7GVU - chains A and D; structure by X-ray diffraction, 1.90 A resolution.

Chain A:
Name: B-cell lymphoma 6 protein
From: Homo sapiens
UniProtKB: P41182 (BCL6_HUMAN); residues 5-129 here = UniProt positions 5-129
Chain sequence (128 residues; row label = number of the first residue in the row):
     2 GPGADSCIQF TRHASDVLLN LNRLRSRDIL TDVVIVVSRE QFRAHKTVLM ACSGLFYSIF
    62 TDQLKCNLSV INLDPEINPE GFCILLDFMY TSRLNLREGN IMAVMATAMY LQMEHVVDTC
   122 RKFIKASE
Not modelled in the structure: 2-6, 129
Differences from the reference sequence: expression tag (2-4)
Curated features (UniProtKB/Swiss-Prot):
  - mutagenesis: Asn21 (N21K: Abolishes interaction with NCOR2 and HDAC2, no effect on interaction with CTBP1 and transcriptional autoinhibition; when associated with A-116 and 376-Q--Q-379), Ser59 (S59A: Abolished ubiquitination by the SCF(FBXL17) complex), His116 (H116A: Abolishes interaction with NCOR2 and HDAC2, no effect on interaction with CTBP1 and transcriptional autoinhibition; when associated with K-21 and 376-Q--Q-379)
Ligand contacts: A1ACR (5-[(2,5-dichloropyridin-4-yl)amino]-1,3-dihydro-2H-indol-2-one): Asn21, Arg24, Leu25, Arg28, Met51, Ala52, Cys53, Ser54, Gly55, Tyr58, Gln113, Met114, Glu115

Chain D:
Name: WVIP tetrapeptide
Chain sequence (6 residues; numbered 0 to 5; the number before each row is that of its first residue; numbering starts at 0):
     0 XWVIPA
Modified residues: ACE (acetyl group) at position 0

Interface between chain A and chain D:
Residue-residue contacts - 11 pairs, chain A then chain D:
  Cys8(A) - Pro4(D)
  Ile9(A) - Trp1(D)  hydrophobic
  Ile9(A) - Val2(D)
  Gln10(A) - ACE_0(D)
  Gln10(A) - Trp1(D)
  Gln10(A) - Val2(D)  hydrogen bond (backbone-backbone)
  Gln10(A) - Pro4(D)
  Phe11(A) - ACE_0(D)
  Phe11(A) - Trp1(D)
  Thr12(A) - ACE_0(D)  hydrogen bond (backbone-backbone)
  Thr12(A) - Val2(D)
Also at the interface, not in a pair above, chain D (5 interface residues in all): Ile3

In short:
Chain A and chain D each contribute 5 residues to their interface; the contacts include 2 hydrogen bonds.
Backbone hydrogen bonds pair Gln10(A)-Val2(D) and Thr12(A)-ACE_0(D). Ligands of chain A: compound A1ACR.
Curated annotation (UniProt) lists 3 mutagenesis sites on chain A.
Chain A is B-cell lymphoma 6 protein (Homo sapiens) and chain D is WVIP tetrapeptide; the structure, Crystal
Structure of B-cell lymphoma 6 protein BTB domain in complex with ligand 4 at 12.60 ..., was determined by
X-ray diffraction (same publication as 7GUD, 7GUE, 7GUF, 7GUG, 7GUH, 7GUI and 126 further entries).
